PDB entry 8WWI | electron microscopy, 3.43 A resolution | chains B and C of the 5 polymer chains in the assembly

== Chain B ==
Name: Guanine nucleotide-binding protein G(I)/G(S)/G(T) subunit beta-1
From: Homo sapiens
Reference sequence: P62873 (GBB1_HUMAN); residues 2-340 here = UniProt positions 2-340
Chain sequence (376 residues; numbered -9 to 366; the number before each row is that of its first residue; numbers below 1 keep their minus sign (Met-9 is residue -9)):
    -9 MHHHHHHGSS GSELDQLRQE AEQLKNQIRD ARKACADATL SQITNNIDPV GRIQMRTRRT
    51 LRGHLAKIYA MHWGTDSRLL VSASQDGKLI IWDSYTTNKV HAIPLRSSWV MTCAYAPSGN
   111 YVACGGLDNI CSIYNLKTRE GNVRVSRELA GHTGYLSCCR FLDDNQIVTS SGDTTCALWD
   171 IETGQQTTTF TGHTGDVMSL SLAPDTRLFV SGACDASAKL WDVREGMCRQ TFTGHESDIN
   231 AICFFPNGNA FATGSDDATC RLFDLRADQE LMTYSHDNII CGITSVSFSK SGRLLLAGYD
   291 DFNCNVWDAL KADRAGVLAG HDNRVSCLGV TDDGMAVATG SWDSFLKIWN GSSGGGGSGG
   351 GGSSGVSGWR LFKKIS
Not modelled in the structure: -9 to 1, 344-366
Sequence notes: initiating methionine (-9); expression tag (-8 to 1, 341-366)
UniProt features mapped onto this chain:
  - modified residue: Ser2 (N-acetylserine), His266 (Phosphohistidine)
  - natural variant: Leu30 (L30F: In MRD42; uncertain significance), Arg52 (R52G: In MRD42), Gly64 (G64V: In MRD42), Asp76 (D76E: In MRD42; D76G: In MRD42), Gly77 (G77S: In MRD42), Lys78 (K78R: In MRD42), Ile80 (I80N: In MRD42; I80T: In MRD42), His91 (H91R: In MRD42; uncertain significance), Ala92 (A92T: In MRD42), Pro94 (P94S: In MRD42), Leu95 (L95P: In MRD42), Arg96 (R96L: In MRD42), 5 further natural variant entries in UniProt

== Chain C ==
Name: Guanine nucleotide-binding protein G(I)/G(S)/G(O) subunit gamma-2
From: Homo sapiens
Reference sequence: P59768 (GBG2_HUMAN); numbering as in UniProt (aligned over 1-71)
Chain sequence (71 residues; numbered 1 to 71; the number before each row is that of its first residue):
     1 MASNNTASIA QARKLVEQLK MEANIDRIKV SKAAADLMAY CEAHAKEDPL LTPVPASENP
    61 FREKKFFCAI L
Not modelled in the structure: 1-5, 63-71
UniProt features mapped onto this chain:
  - modified residue: Ala2 (N-acetylalanine), Cys68 (Cysteine methyl ester)
  - lipidation: Cys68 (S-geranylgeranyl cysteine)

== How chain B and chain C interact ==
Pairs across the interface (88):
  Glu3(B) - Ile9(C)
  Glu3(B) - Arg13(C)  salt bridge
  Leu4(B) - Ser8(C)
  Leu4(B) - Ile9(C)  hydrophobic
  Leu4(B) - Ala12(C)  hydrophobic
  Leu7(B) - Ile9(C)  hydrophobic
  Leu7(B) - Arg13(C)
  Leu7(B) - Val16(C)
  Glu10(B) - Val16(C)
  Glu10(B) - Lys20(C)
  Ala11(B) - Leu19(C)
  Leu14(B) - Val16(C)
  Leu14(B) - Leu19(C)  hydrophobic
  Leu14(B) - Lys20(C)
  Lys15(B) - Leu19(C)
  Ile18(B) - Ala23(C)  hydrophobic
  Ile18(B) - Arg27(C)
  Ala21(B) - Arg27(C)
  Ala24(B) - Lys29(C)  hydrogen bond (backbone-side chain)
  Cys25(B) - Ile28(C)
  Cys25(B) - Lys29(C)
  Cys25(B) - Val30(C)  hydrogen bond (backbone-backbone)
  Ala26(B) - Val30(C)  hydrophobic
  Asp27(B) - Lys29(C)
  Asp27(B) - Val30(C)
  Asp27(B) - Ser31(C)  hydrogen bond
  Ala28(B) - Val30(C)
  Leu30(B) - Ala34(C)  hydrophobic
  Ile33(B) - Ala34(C)  hydrophobic
  Ile37(B) - Met38(C)  hydrophobic
  Val40(B) - Leu51(C)  hydrophobic
  Met45(B) - Leu50(C)  hydrophobic
  Arg48(B) - Phe61(C)
  Arg49(B) - Pro60(C)
  Arg49(B) - Phe61(C)  hydrogen bond (side chain-backbone)
  Ser84(B) - Phe61(C)
  Tyr85(B) - Pro60(C)  hydrophobic
  Thr181(B) - Lys14(C)
  Cys218(B) - Gln18(C)  hydrogen bond (backbone-side chain)
  Cys218(B) - Glu22(C)
  Arg219(B) - Glu22(C)
  Gln220(B) - Glu22(C)
  Gln220(B) - Ile25(C)
  Thr221(B) - Glu22(C)  hydrogen bond
  Phe235(B) - Leu37(C)  hydrophobic
  Phe235(B) - Tyr40(C)  hydrophobic
  Phe235(B) - Cys41(C)  hydrophobic
  Pro236(B) - Tyr40(C)
  Asn237(B) - Tyr40(C)
  Ala240(B) - Leu37(C)  hydrophobic
  Asp254(B) - Ala33(C)
  Arg256(B) - Asp26(C)
  Arg256(B) - Arg27(C)
  Arg256(B) - Ile28(C)
  Arg256(B) - Asp36(C)  salt bridge
  Asp258(B) - Ile25(C)
  Asp258(B) - Arg27(C)  salt bridge
  Gln259(B) - Val30(C)
  Leu261(B) - Val30(C)  hydrophobic
  Leu261(B) - Leu37(C)  hydrophobic
  Ser279(B) - Asp48(C)  hydrogen bond
  Lys280(B) - Tyr40(C)
  Lys280(B) - Glu47(C)
  Lys280(B) - Asp48(C)
  Ser281(B) - Tyr40(C)
  Ser281(B) - Cys41(C)  hydrogen bond (backbone-side chain)
  Ser281(B) - His44(C)
  Ser281(B) - Asp48(C)  hydrogen bond
  Gly282(B) - Cys41(C)
  Arg283(B) - Cys41(C)
  Arg283(B) - Leu51(C)
  Asp323(B) - Pro49(C)
  Gly324(B) - Pro49(C)
  Gly324(B) - Leu50(C)
  Met325(B) - Pro49(C)  hydrophobic
  Met325(B) - Leu50(C)
  Met325(B) - Pro60(C)
  Ala326(B) - Phe61(C)  hydrophobic
  Val327(B) - Leu50(C)  hydrophobic
  Ile338(B) - Phe61(C)  hydrophobic
  Trp339(B) - Leu50(C)
  Asn340(B) - Asn59(C)  hydrogen bond
  Asn340(B) - Phe61(C)
  Gly341(B) - Pro53(C)
  Ser342(B) - Pro53(C)
  Ser343(B) - Pro53(C)
  Ser343(B) - Val54(C)  hydrogen bond (side chain-backbone)
  Ser343(B) - Pro55(C)
Other interface residues (no listed pair), chain B (61 interface residues in all): Gln17, Thr34, Ile43, Leu252, Ala257, Leu284, Leu300, Val320
Other interface residues (no listed pair), chain C (41 interface residues in all): Ala35, Ala45, Glu58, Arg62

== Overview ==
61 residues of chain B face 41 of chain C across their interface, with 11 hydrogen bonds and 3 salt bridges.
Polar pairs include Glu3(B)-Arg13(C), Arg256(B)-Asp36(C) and Asp258(B)-Arg27(C).
Here chain B is Guanine nucleotide-binding protein G(I)/G(S)/G(T) subunit beta-1 and chain C is Guanine
nucleotide-binding protein G(I)/G(S)/G(O) subunit gamma-2, both from Homo sapiens. Entry 8WWI (MCHR1-Gi
complex,S3 state) was determined by electron microscopy.
